PDB entry 5J43 | X-ray diffraction, 2.70 A resolution | chains E and A of the 4 polymer chains in the assembly

[Chain E (and A)]
Molecule: Cysteine synthase A
Source organism: Escherichia coli O157:H7
Notes: EC 2.5.1.47; chain A of this document is another copy of the same molecule, construct and numbering; everything in this record applies to it too
UniProt: P0ABK6 (CYSK_ECO57); residues 1-323 here = UniProt positions 1-323
Sequence (323 residues; each row starts with the number of its first residue):
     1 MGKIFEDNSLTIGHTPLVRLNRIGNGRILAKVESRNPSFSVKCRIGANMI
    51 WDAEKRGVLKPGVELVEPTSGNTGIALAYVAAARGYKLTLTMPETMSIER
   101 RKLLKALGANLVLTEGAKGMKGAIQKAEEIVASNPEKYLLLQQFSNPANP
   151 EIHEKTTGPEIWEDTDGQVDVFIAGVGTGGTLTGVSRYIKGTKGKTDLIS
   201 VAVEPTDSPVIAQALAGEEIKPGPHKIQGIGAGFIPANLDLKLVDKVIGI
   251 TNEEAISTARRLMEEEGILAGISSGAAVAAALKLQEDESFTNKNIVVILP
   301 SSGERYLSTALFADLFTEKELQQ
Unresolved in the structure: 1, 316-323 (chain A: 1, 315-323)
Sequence notes: conflict G2 (Ser in P0ABK6)
Modified residues: K42 ((2S)-2-amino-6-[[3-hydroxy-2-methyl-5-(phosphonooxymethyl)pyridin-4-yl]methylideneamino]hexanoic acid; LLP)
UniProt features mapped onto this chain:
  - binding site (hydrogen sulfide): N8, R35, L269
  - binding site (pyridoxal 5'-phosphate): N72, G177 to T181, S273
  - modified residue: K42 (N6-(pyridoxal phosphate)lysine)

[Chain E / chain A interface]
Pairs across the interface (104):
  G2(E) with E163(A), hydrogen bond (backbone-backbone); D164(A); D166(A), hydrogen bond (backbone-side chain)
  K3(E) with D164(A)
  I4(E) with L17(A); R19(A); L29(A), hydrophobic; D164(A)
  F5(E) with P16(A), hydrophobic; L17(A), hydrogen bond (backbone-backbone); V18(A); R19(A), hydrogen bond (backbone-backbone)
  E6(E) with R19(A), salt bridge; N21(A), hydrogen bond (backbone-side chain)
  D7(E) with V18(A); N21(A)
  N8(E) with V18(A); G267(A), hydrogen bond (side chain-backbone); I268(A)
  T11(E) with P16(A); V18(A); R35(A), hydrogen bond
  G13(E) with R35(A)
  P16(E) with F5(A), hydrophobic; T11(A)
  L17(E) with I4(A); F5(A), hydrogen bond (backbone-backbone)
  V18(E) with F5(A); D7(A); N8(A); T11(A)
  R19(E) with I4(A); F5(A), hydrogen bond (backbone-backbone); E6(A), salt bridge
  N21(E) with E6(A), hydrogen bond (side chain-backbone); D7(A)
  R22(E) with A82(A); A83(A); R84(A); G85(A)
  L29(E) with I4(A), hydrophobic
  S34(E) with F39(A)
  R35(E) with T11(A), hydrogen bond; G13(A); R35(A); N36(A); P37(A)
  N36(E) with R35(A)
  P37(E) with R35(A)
  F39(E) with S34(A); F39(A), hydrophobic; L269(A), hydrophobic; S302(A); E304(A)
  Y79(E) with G267(A)
  A82(E) with R22(A); M263(A); E264(A); E265(A); G267(A)
  A83(E) with R22(A), hydrogen bond (backbone-side chain); E266(A); G267(A)
  R84(E) with R22(A)
  G85(E) with R22(A)
  E99(E) with L307(A); S308(A)
  K102(E) with F312(A)
  L103(E) with L269(A), hydrophobic; E304(A); L307(A), hydrophobic
  K105(E) with D314(A), hydrogen bond (side chain-backbone)
  A106(E) with M263(A); E264(A), hydrogen bond (backbone-backbone); F312(A), hydrophobic
  L107(E) with M263(A)
  E163(E) with G2(A), hydrogen bond (backbone-backbone)
  D164(E) with G2(A); K3(A), hydrogen bond (side chain-backbone); I4(A)
  D166(E) with G2(A), hydrogen bond (side chain-backbone)
  M263(E) with A82(A); A106(A); L107(A)
  E264(E) with A82(A); A106(A), hydrogen bond (backbone-backbone)
  E265(E) with A82(A)
  E266(E) with A83(A)
  G267(E) with N8(A), hydrogen bond (backbone-side chain); Y79(A); A82(A); A83(A)
  I268(E) with N8(A)
  L269(E) with F39(A), hydrophobic; L103(A), hydrophobic
  S302(E) with F39(A)
  E304(E) with R305(A), salt bridge
  R305(E) with E304(A), salt bridge
  L307(E) with E99(A); L103(A), hydrophobic
  S308(E) with E99(A)
  F312(E) with K102(A); A106(A), hydrophobic
  L315(E) with K105(A)
Also at the interface, not in a pair above, chain E (53 interface residues in all): S38, G108, R260, D314
Also at the interface, not in a pair above, chain A (52 interface residues in all): S38, G108, R260

[In short]
53 residues of chain E and 52 residues of chain A are in contact; the contacts include 19 hydrogen bonds and 4
salt bridges. Polar contacts include E6(E)-R19(A), E304(E)-R305(A) and G2(E)-D166(A). From UniProt: 3 hydrogen
sulfide-binding residues and 7 pyridoxal 5'-phosphate-binding residues on chain E.
Chain E and chain A are both Cysteine synthase A (Escherichia coli O157:H7); the structure, CdiA-CT from
uropathogenic Escherichia coli in complex with CysK, was determined by X-ray diffraction together with 5J5V
from the same study.
